Entry 4OFV (X-ray diffraction, 3.10 A resolution); this record covers chain A.

Chain A:
Molecule: Advanced glycosylation end product-specific receptor
Source organism: Homo sapiens
Notes: fragment: VC1 fragment
UniProt: Q15109 (RAGE_HUMAN); numbering as in UniProt (aligned over 23-235)
Sequence (223 residues; row label = number of the first residue in the row):
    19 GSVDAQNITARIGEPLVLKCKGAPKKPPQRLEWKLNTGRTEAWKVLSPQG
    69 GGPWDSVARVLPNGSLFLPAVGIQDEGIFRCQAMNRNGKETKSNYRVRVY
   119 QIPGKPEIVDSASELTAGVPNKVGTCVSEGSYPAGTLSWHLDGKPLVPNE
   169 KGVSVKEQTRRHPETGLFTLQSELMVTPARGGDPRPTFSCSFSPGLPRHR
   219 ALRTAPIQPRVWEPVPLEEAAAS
Not modelled in the structure: 19-22, 234-241
Differences from the reference sequence: expression tag (21-22)
Disulfide bonds: Cys38-Cys99, Cys144-Cys208
UniProt features mapped onto this chain:
  - glycosylation (N-linked (GlcNAc...) asparagine): Asn25, Asn81

Summary:
Chain A is Advanced glycosylation end product-specific receptor (Homo sapiens); the structure, Refinement of
RAGE-DNA complex in 3S58 without DNA, was determined by X-ray diffraction together with 4OF5 from the same
study.
